Entry 4WN4 (X-ray diffraction, 3.85 A resolution); this record covers chain A.

[Chain A]
Name: Pentatricopeptide repeat protein
Organism: synthetic construct
Chain sequence (303 residues; numbered 73 to 375; the number before each row is that of its first residue):
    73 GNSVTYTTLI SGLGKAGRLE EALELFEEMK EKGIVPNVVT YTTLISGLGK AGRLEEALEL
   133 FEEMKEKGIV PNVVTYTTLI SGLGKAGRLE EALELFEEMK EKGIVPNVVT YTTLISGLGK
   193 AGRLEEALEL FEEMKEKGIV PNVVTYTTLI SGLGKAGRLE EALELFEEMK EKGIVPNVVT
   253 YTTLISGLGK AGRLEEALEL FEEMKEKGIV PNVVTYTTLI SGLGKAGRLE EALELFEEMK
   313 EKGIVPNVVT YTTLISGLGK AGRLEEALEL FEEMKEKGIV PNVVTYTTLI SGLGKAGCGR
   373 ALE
Unresolved in the structure: 73-89, 300-375
Modified / non-standard residues: Mse101, Mse136, Mse171, Mse206, Mse241, Mse276, Mse311, Mse346 (selenomethionine)

[Overview]
Chain A is Pentatricopeptide repeat protein (synthetic construct); the structure, Crystal structure of
designed cPPR-polyA protein, was determined by X-ray diffraction, deposited together with 4PJQ, 4PJR, 4PJS and
4WSL.
